Entry 9C7I (X-ray diffraction, 2.33 A resolution); this record covers chain A.

# Chain A
Molecule: (+)-caryolan-1-ol synthase
From: Streptomyces griseus
Notes: EC 4.2.1.138, 4.2.3.89
Reference sequence: B1W019 (GCOA_STRGG); residues 2-335 here = UniProt positions 2-335
Amino-acid sequence (349 residues; row label = number of the first residue in the row; numbers below 1 keep their minus sign (Met-13 is residue -13)):
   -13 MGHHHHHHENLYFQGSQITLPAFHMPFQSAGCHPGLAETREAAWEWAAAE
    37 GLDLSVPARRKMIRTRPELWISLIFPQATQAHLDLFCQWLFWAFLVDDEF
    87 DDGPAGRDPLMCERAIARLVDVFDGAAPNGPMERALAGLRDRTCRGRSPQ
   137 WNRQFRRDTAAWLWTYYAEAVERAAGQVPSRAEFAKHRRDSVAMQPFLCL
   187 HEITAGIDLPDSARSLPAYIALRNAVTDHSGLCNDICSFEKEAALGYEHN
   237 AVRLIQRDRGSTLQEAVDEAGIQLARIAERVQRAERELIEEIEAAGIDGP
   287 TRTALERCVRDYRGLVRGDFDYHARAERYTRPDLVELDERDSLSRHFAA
Unresolved in the structure: -13 to 3, 88-90, 226-233, 312-335
Sequence notes: initiating methionine (-13); expression tag (-12 to 1)
Metal / ion sites: Ca2+ site 1: Asp254 (shared with 2 residues of chain D); Ca2+ site 2: Glu265, Gln268 (shared with 1 residue of chain D)
Swiss-Prot annotation at these positions:
  - motif: Asp83 to Asp87 (DDXXD motif), Asn220 to Glu228 (NSE/DTE motif)
  - binding site (Mg(2+)): Asp83, Asp87, Asn220, Ser224, Glu228
From the paper describing this entry:
  - mutagenesis - A79F: unchanged catalytic activity
  - mutagenesis - W56L: abolished catalytic activity
  - binding site for tetraethylene glycol: Trp56, Ala79, Phe80, Asp83, Trp148, Phe183

# Summary
Glu265 and Gln268 coordinate Ca2+ site 2. Curated annotation (UniProt) lists 5 Mg2+-binding residues. From the
paper: a binding site for tetraethylene glycol at Trp56, Ala79 and Phe80 among others; W56L abolishes
catalytic activity.
Chain A is (+)-caryolan-1-ol synthase (Streptomyces griseus); the structure, Crystal structure of
caryolan-1-ol synthase from S. griseus with PEG molecule in the active site, was determined by X-ray
diffraction, deposited together with 9C7J, 9C7K, 9C7L and 9C7M.
